8IAJ - chains B and C of the 8 polymer chains in the assembly; structure by electron microscopy, 3.10 A resolution.

Chain B:
Protein: Serine palmitoyltransferase 2
Source organism: Saccharomyces cerevisiae
Notes: EC 2.3.1.50
Reference sequence: P40970 (LCB2_YEAST); residue numbers follow UniProt; this construct covers 1-561
Chain sequence (561 residues; numbered 1 to 561; the number before each row is that of its first residue):
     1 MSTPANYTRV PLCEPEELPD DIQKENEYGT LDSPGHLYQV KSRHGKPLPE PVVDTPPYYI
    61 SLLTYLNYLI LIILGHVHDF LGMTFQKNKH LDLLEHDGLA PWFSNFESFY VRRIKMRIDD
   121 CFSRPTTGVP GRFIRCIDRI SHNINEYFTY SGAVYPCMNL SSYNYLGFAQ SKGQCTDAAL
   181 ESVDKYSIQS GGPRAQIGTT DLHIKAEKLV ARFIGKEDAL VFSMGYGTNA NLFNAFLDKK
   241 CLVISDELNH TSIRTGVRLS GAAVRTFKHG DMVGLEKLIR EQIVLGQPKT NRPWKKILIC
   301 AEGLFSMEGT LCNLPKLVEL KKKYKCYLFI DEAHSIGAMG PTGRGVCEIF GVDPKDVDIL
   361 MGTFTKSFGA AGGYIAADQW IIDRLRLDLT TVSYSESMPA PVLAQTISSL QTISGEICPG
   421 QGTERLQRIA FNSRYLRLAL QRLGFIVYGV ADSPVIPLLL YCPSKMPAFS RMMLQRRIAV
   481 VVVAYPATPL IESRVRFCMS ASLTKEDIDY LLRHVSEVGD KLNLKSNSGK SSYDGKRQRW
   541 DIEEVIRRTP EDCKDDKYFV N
Not modelled in the structure: 1-6
Ligand contacts:
  - pyridoxal phosphate (PLP): G225, Y226, N229, H250, S252, E302, S306, D331, A333, H334, T363, T365, K366
  - Z1T (N-[(2S,3R,4E)-1,3-dihydroxyoctadec-4-en-2-yl]tetracosanamide): Y65, Y68, L69, I72, I73, H76, V77, F106, Y110, Y485, L490
Swiss-Prot annotation at these positions:
  - modified residue: K366 (N6-(pyridoxal phosphate)lysine)
  - mutagenesis: H334 (H334F: Loss of activity. No effect on interaction with LCB1), K366 (K366T: Loss of activity. No effect on interaction with LCB1)

Chain C:
Protein: Serine palmitoyltransferase-regulating protein TSC3
Source organism: Saccharomyces cerevisiae
Reference sequence: Q3E790 (TSC3_YEAST); residue numbers follow UniProt; this construct covers 1-80
Chain sequence (80 residues; row label = number of the first residue in the row):
     1 MTQHKSSMVY IPTTKEAKRR NGKSEGILNT IEEVVEKLYW TYYIHLPFYL MASFDSFFLH
    61 VFFLTIFSLS FFGILKYCFL
Not modelled in the structure: 1-3, 23-25, 76-80

How chain B and chain C interact:
Contacting residue pairs - 38 pairs, chain B then chain C:
  I22(B) - K5(C)
  E25(B) - H4(C)
  N26(B) - S6(C)
  N26(B) - S7(C)  hydrogen bond (side chain-backbone)
  T30(B) - H4(C)
  L63(B) - H45(C)
  N67(B) - H45(C)
  N67(B) - L46(C)
  N67(B) - P47(C)
  I70(B) - M51(C)  hydrophobic
  L71(B) - L50(C)  hydrophobic
  H78(B) - D55(C)  salt bridge
  R117(B) - L50(C)  hydrogen bond (side chain-backbone)
  R117(B) - M51(C)
  I118(B) - L50(C)  hydrophobic
  F133(B) - S6(C)
  F133(B) - M8(C)  hydrophobic
  P156(B) - S7(C)
  P463(B) - L50(C)
  S464(B) - I44(C)
  S464(B) - L46(C)
  S464(B) - Y49(C)
  P467(B) - L50(C)  hydrophobic
  R471(B) - Y49(C)
  Q475(B) - I11(C)
  R476(B) - T14(C)
  R477(B) - I11(C)
  D507(B) - Y10(C)
  Y510(B) - Y10(C)  hydrophobic
  Y510(B) - I11(C)
  H514(B) - I11(C)  hydrogen bond (side chain-backbone)
  E517(B) - T13(C)
  E517(B) - T14(C)  hydrogen bond
  E517(B) - K15(C)
  D520(B) - K37(C)
  K521(B) - W40(C)
  L522(B) - I44(C)
  N523(B) - H45(C)
Also at the interface, not in a pair above, chain B (35 interface residues in all): I60, L74, I114, M158, K465, A468, M472
Also at the interface, not in a pair above, chain C (23 interface residues in all): P12, F48, A52

Summary:
The interface between chain B and chain C involves 35 residues on one side and 23 on the other; the contacts
include 4 hydrogen bonds and 1 salt bridge. Among the polar pairs are H78(B)-D55(C), N26(B)-S7(C) and
R117(B)-L50(C).
Chain B is Serine palmitoyltransferase 2 and chain C is Serine palmitoyltransferase-regulating protein TSC3,
both from Saccharomyces cerevisiae; the structure, Cryo-EM structure of the yeast SPT-ORM2 (ORM2-S3A) complex,
was determined by electron microscopy, deposited together with 8IAK and 8IAM.
